PDB entry 2PPB | X-ray diffraction, 3.00 A resolution | chains A and B of the 8 polymer chains in the assembly

# Chain A (and B)
Protein: DNA-directed RNA polymerase alpha chain
Source organism: Thermus thermophilus
Notes: EC 2.7.7.6; chain B of this document is another copy of the same molecule, construct and numbering; everything in this record applies to it too
Reference sequence: Q9Z9H6 (RPOA_THETH); residue numbers follow UniProt; this construct covers 1-315
Sequence (315 residues; row label = number of the first residue in the row):
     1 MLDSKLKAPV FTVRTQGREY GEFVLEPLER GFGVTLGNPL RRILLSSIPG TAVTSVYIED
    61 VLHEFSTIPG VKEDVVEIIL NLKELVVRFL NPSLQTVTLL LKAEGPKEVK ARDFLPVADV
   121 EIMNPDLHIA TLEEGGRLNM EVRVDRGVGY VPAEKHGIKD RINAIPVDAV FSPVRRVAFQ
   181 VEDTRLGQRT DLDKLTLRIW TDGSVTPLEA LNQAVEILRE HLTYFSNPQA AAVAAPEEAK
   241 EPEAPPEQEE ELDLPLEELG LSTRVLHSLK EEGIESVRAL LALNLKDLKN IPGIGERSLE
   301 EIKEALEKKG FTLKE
Unresolved in the structure: 230-315

# Interface between chain A and chain B
Contacting residue pairs (55):
  Ala8(A) with Tyr224(B), hydrophobic
  Pro9(A) with Tyr224(B)
  Val10(A) with Gln229(B)
  Phe11(A) with Tyr224(B); Phe225(B); Ser226(B); Asn227(B), hydrogen bond (backbone-backbone); Pro228(B); Gln229(B), hydrogen bond (backbone-backbone)
  Thr12(A) with Gln229(B)
  Val13(A) with Pro228(B), hydrophobic; Gln229(B), hydrogen bond (backbone-backbone)
  Leu25(A) with Tyr224(B); Phe225(B), hydrophobic
  Gly31(A) with Arg42(B), hydrogen bond (backbone-side chain)
  Phe32(A) with Ile43(B), hydrophobic; Ser47(B); His221(B)
  Val34(A) with Arg42(B)
  Thr35(A) with Pro39(B); Arg42(B), hydrogen bond
  Leu36(A) with Leu218(B), hydrophobic; His221(B); Leu222(B), hydrophobic; Phe225(B), hydrophobic
  Pro39(A) with Thr35(B); Pro39(B), hydrophobic
  Leu40(A) with Phe225(B), hydrophobic
  Arg42(A) with Gly31(B), hydrogen bond (side chain-backbone); Val34(B); Thr35(B), hydrogen bond
  Ile43(A) with Phe32(B), hydrophobic
  Ser46(A) with Phe32(B)
  Ser47(A) with Phe32(B)
  Arg189(A) with Lys155(B)
  Val215(A) with Leu222(B), hydrophobic; Phe225(B), hydrophobic
  Leu218(A) with Leu36(B), hydrophobic; Leu222(B), hydrophobic
  Arg219(A) with Leu222(B)
  His221(A) with Phe32(B)
  Leu222(A) with Val215(B); Leu218(B), hydrophobic; Arg219(B)
  Tyr224(A) with Lys5(B), hydrogen bond; Ala8(B), hydrophobic; Pro9(B); Phe11(B)
  Phe225(A) with Phe11(B)
  Asn227(A) with Phe11(B)
  Pro228(A) with Phe11(B); Val13(B), hydrophobic
  Gln229(A) with Phe11(B), hydrogen bond (backbone-backbone); Thr12(B); Val13(B), hydrogen bond (backbone-backbone)
Interface residues without a listed pair, chain A (33 interface residues in all): Asn38, Asp191, Ile217, Ser226
Interface residues without a listed pair, chain B (34 interface residues in all): Val10, Leu25, Arg30, Asn38, Leu40, Leu211, Ile217

# Summary
Chain A and chain B form an interface of 33 and 34 residues respectively; the contacts include 10 hydrogen
bonds. Polar pairs include Gly31(A)-Arg42(B), Thr35(A)-Arg42(B) and Tyr224(A)-Lys5(B).
Chain A and chain B are both DNA-directed RNA polymerase alpha chain (Thermus thermophilus); the structure,
Crystal structure of the T. thermophilus RNAP polymerase elongation complex with the ntp substrate analog and
..., was determined by X-ray diffraction (same publication as 2O5J).
